Entry 7WEF (electron microscopy, 3.80 A resolution); this record covers chains C and E of the 3 polymer chains in the assembly.

# Chain C
Protein: The heavy chain of Fab XGv289
Source organism: Homo sapiens
Notes: antibody fragment or engineered binder
Amino-acid sequence (120 residues; row label = number of the first residue in the row):
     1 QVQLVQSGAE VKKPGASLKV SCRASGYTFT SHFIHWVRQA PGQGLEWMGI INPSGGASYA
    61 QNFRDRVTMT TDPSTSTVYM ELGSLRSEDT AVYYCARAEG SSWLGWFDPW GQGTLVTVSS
Disulfides: C22-C95

# Chain E
Protein: Spike protein S1
Source organism: Severe acute respiratory syndrome coronavirus 2
UniProtKB: P0DTC2 (SPIKE_SARS2); residues 330-530 here = UniProt positions 330-530
Amino-acid sequence (201 residues; each row starts with the number of its first residue):
   330 PNITNLCPFD EVFNATRFAS VYAWNRKRIS NCVADYSVLY NLAPFFTFKC YGVSPTKLND
   390 LCFTNVYADS FVIRGDEVRQ IAPGQTGKIA DYNYKLPDDF TGCVIAWNSN NLDSKVGGNY
   450 NYLYRLFRKS NLKPFERDIS TEIYQAGNKP CNGVAGFNCY FPLRSYSFRP TYGVGHQPYR
   510 VVVLSFELLH APATVCGPKK S
Construct notes: variant D339 (Gly in P0DTC2), L371 (Ser in P0DTC2), P373 (Ser in P0DTC2), F375 (Ser in P0DTC2), N477 (Ser in P0DTC2), K478 (Thr in P0DTC2), A484 (Glu in P0DTC2), R493 (Gln in P0DTC2), S496 (Gly in P0DTC2), R498 (Gln in P0DTC2), Y501 (Asn in P0DTC2), H505 (Tyr in P0DTC2)
Disulfides: C336-C361, C379-C432, C391-C525, C480-C488
Curated features (UniProtKB/Swiss-Prot):
  - region: R403 to D405 (Integrin-binding motif), N448 to F456 (Immunodominant HLA epitope recognized by the CD8+)
  - glycosylation (N-linked (GlcNAc...) asparagine): N331 (complex), N343 (complex)
  - natural variant: D339 (G339D: In strain: Omicron/BA.1, Omicron/BA.2 and 4 more; this construct carries the variant), R346 (R346K: In strain: Mu/B.1.621; R346T: In strain: Omicron/BQ.1.1, Omicron/XBB.1.5 and 1 more), L368 (L368I: In strain: Omicron/XBB.1.5, Omicron/EG.5.1), L371 (S371L: In strain: Omicron/BA.1; this construct carries the variant), P373 (S373P: In strain: Omicron/BA.1, Omicron/BA.2 and 7 more; this construct carries the variant), F375 (S375F: In strain: Omicron/BA.1, Omicron/BA.2 and 7 more; this construct carries the variant), T376 (T376A: In strain: Omicron/BA.2, Omicron/BA.2.12.1 and 5 more), D405 (D405N: In strain: Omicron/BA.2, Omicron/BA.2.12.1 and 6 more), R408 (R408S: In strain: Omicron/BA.2, Omicron/BA.2.12.1 and 6 more), K417 (K417N: In strain: Beta/B.1.351, Omicron/BA.1 and 8 more; K417T: In strain: Gamma/P.1), N440 (N440K: In strain: Omicron/BA.1, Omicron/BA.2 and 7 more), K444 (K444T: In strain: Omicron/BQ.1.1), 16 further natural variant entries in UniProt
  - mutagenesis: N331 (N331Q: Reduced viral infectivity), N343 (N343Q: Reduced viral infectivity), L452 (L452R: Increased resistance to neutralizing antibodies. Decreases HLA binding to NF9 epitope. Increased binding affinity to human ACE2), Y453 (Y453F: Decreased HLA binding to NF9 epitope. Increased binding affinity to human ACE2), A475 (A475V: Increased resistance to neutralizing antibodies), V483 (V483A: Increased resistance to neutralizing antibodies), F490 (F490L: Increased resistance to neutralizing antibodies and human covalescent sera neutralization), H519 (H519P: Increased resistance to human covalescent sera neutralization)
From the paper describing this entry:
  - mutagenesis - G446S: decreased binding to XGv289 (proposed by the authors, not directly observed)

# Interface between chain C and chain E
Contacting residue pairs (12; chain C residue first):
  F33(C) with V445(E), hydrophobic
  W47(C) with T500(E)
  I50(C) with V445(E), hydrophobic
  N52(C) with V445(E)
  A57(C) with V445(E); R498(E), hydrogen bond (backbone-side chain)
  S58(C) with R498(E); T500(E), hydrogen bond
  Y59(C) with T500(E), hydrogen bond (backbone-side chain)
  W103(C) with N439(E); S443(E); P499(E), hydrophobic
Other interface residues (no listed pair), chain E (9 interface residues in all): N440, K444, G446
Interface features reported in the paper:
  - epitope / paratope residues, chain C: F33(C), Y59(C), W103(C)
  - epitope / paratope residues, chain E: V445(E), P499(E)

# Summary
Chain C and chain E form an interface of 8 and 9 residues respectively; the contacts include 3 hydrogen bonds.
Polar pairs include A57(C)-R498(E), S58(C)-T500(E) and Y59(C)-T500(E). From UniProt: 8 mutagenesis sites on
chain E. From the paper: G446S of chain E reduces binding to XGv289; epitope/paratope residues F33(C), Y59(C)
and V445(E) among others.
Chain C is the heavy chain of Fab XGv289 (Homo sapiens) and chain E is Spike protein S1 (Severe acute
respiratory syndrome coronavirus 2); the structure, SARS-CoV-2 Omicron variant spike RBD in complex with Fab
XGv289, was determined by electron microscopy together with 7WE7, 7WE8, 7WE9, 7WEA, 7WEB, 7WEC and 3 further
entries from the same study.
